Entry 5FJX (X-ray diffraction, 2.45 A resolution); this record covers chains A and E.

== Chain A ==
Protein: Coatomer subunit delta
Source organism: Saccharomyces cerevisiae
Notes: fragment: mu-homology domain, residues 3282-546
UniProt: P43621 (COPD_YEAST); numbering as in UniProt (aligned over 282-546)
Amino-acid sequence (270 residues; each row starts with the number of its first residue):
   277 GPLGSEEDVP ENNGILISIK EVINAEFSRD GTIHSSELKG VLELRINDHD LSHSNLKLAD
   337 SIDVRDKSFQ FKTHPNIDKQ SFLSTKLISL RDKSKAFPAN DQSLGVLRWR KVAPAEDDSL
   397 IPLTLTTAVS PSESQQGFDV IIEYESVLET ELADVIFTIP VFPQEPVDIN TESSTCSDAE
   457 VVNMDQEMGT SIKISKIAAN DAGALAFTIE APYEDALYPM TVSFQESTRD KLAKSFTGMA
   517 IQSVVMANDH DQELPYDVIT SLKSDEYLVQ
Disordered / not traced: 277-284
Construct notes: expression tag (277-281); engineered mutation Ala404 (Trp in P43621)
Modified residues: Mse460, Mse464, Mse496, Mse515, Mse522 (selenomethionine; parent Met)

== Chain E ==
Protein: ADP-ribosylation factor gtpase-activating protein GCS1
Source organism: Saccharomyces cerevisiae
UniProt: P35197 (GCS1_YEAST); residues 1-8 here correspond to UniProt positions 345-352 (UniProt number = residue number + 344)
Amino-acid sequence (8 residues; numbered 1 to 8; the number before each row is that of its first residue):
     1 DEDKWDDF
Disordered / not traced: 1-3

== Interface between chain A and chain E ==
Contacting residue pairs (16; chain A residue first):
  Lys348(A) with Trp5(E)
  Thr349(A) with Trp5(E)
  His350(A) with Trp5(E); Asp6(E), hydrogen bond (side chain-backbone); Phe8(E)
  Pro351(A) with Trp5(E)
  Asn352(A) with Phe8(E), hydrogen bond (side chain-backbone)
  Leu366(A) with Phe8(E), hydrophobic
  Lys371(A) with Phe8(E), hydrogen bond (side chain-backbone)
  Pro374(A) with Phe8(E)
  Ser379(A) with Asp6(E)
  Leu380(A) with Asp6(E); Phe8(E), hydrophobic
  Gly381(A) with Trp5(E)
  Val382(A) with Trp5(E)
  Arg384(A) with Trp5(E)
Other interface residues (no listed pair), chain A (16 interface residues in all): Ala372, Phe373, Leu383
Other interface residues (no listed pair), chain E (4 interface residues in all): Lys4

== In short ==
16 residues of chain A and 4 residues of chain E are in contact, with 3 hydrogen bonds. Polar contacts include
His350(A)-Asp6(E), Asn352(A)-Phe8(E) and Lys371(A)-Phe8(E).
Chain A is Coatomer subunit delta and chain E is ADP-ribosylation factor gtpase-activating protein GCS1, both
from Saccharomyces cerevisiae; the structure, Yeast delta-COP-I mu-homology domain complexed with Gcs1 WxxF
peptide, was determined by X-ray diffraction together with 5FJW, 5FJZ and 5FK0 from the same study.
